PDB entry 9B24 | electron microscopy, 2.47 A resolution | chains Y and j of the 51 polymer chains in the assembly

# Chain Y
Molecule: 23S rRNA
Organism: Mycolicibacterium smegmatis
Sequence (3120 nucleotides; numbered 1 to 3120; the number before each row is that of its first residue):
     1 UAAGUGUUUA AGGGCGCAUG GUGGAUGCCU UGGCACUGGG AGCCGAUGAA GGACGUAGGA
    61 GGCUGCGAUA AGCCUCGGGG AGCUGUCAAC CGAGCGUUGA UCCGAGGAUG UCCGAAUGGG
   121 GAAACCCGGC ACGAGUGAUG UCGUGUCACC AGGCGCUGAA UAUAUAGGCG UCUGGGGGGA
   181 ACGCGGGGAA GUGAAACAUC UCAGUACCCG UAGGAAGAGA AAACAAAAUG UGAUUCCGUG
   241 AGUAGUGGCG AGCGAAAGCG GAGGAUGGCU AAACCGUAUG CAUGUGAUAC CGGGUAGGGG
   301 UUGUGUGUGC GGGGUUGUGG GACCUAUCUU UCCGGCUCUA CCUGGCUGGA GGGCAGUGAG
   361 AAAAUGUUGU GGUUAGCGGA AAUGGCUUGG GAUGGCCUGC CGUAGACGGU GAGAGCCCGG
   421 UACGUGAAAA CCCGACGUCU GUCUUGAUGG UGUUCCCGAG UAGCAGCGGG CCCGUGGAAU
   481 CUGCUGUGAA UCUGCCGGGA CCACCCGGUA AGCCUGAAUA CUUCCCAGUG ACCGAUAGCG
   541 GAUUAGUACC GUGAGGGAAU GGUGAAAAGU ACCCCGGGAG GGGAGUGAAA GAGUACCUGA
   601 AACCGUGCGC UUACAAUCCG UCAGAGCCCU CGACGUGUCG UGGGGUGAUG GCGUGCCUUU
   661 UGAAGAAUGA GCCUGCGAGU CAGGGACAUG UCGCGAGGUU AACCCGGGUG GGGUAGCCGC
   721 AGCGAAAGCG AGUCUGAAUA GGGCGUAUCC ACACAAGAGU GUGUGGUGUA GUGGUGUGUU
   781 CUGGACCCGA AGCGGAGUGA UCUACCCAUG GCCAGGGUGA AGCGCGGGUA AGACCGCGUG
   841 GAGGCCCGAA CCCACUUAGG UUGAAGACUG AGGGGAUGAG CUGUGGGUAG GGGUGAAAGG
   901 CCAAUCAAAC UCCGUGAUAG CUGGUUCUCC CCGAAAUGCA UUUAGGUGCA GCGUCGCAUG
   961 UUUCUUGCCG GAGGUAGAGC UACUGGAUGG CCGAUGGGCC CCACAGGGUU ACUGACGUCA
  1021 GCCAAACUCC GAAUGCCGGU AAGUCCAAGA GUGCGGCAGU GAGACGGCGG GGGAUAAGCU
  1081 CCGUGCGUCG AGAGGGAAAC AGCCCAGAUC GCCGGCUAAG GCCCCUAAGC GUGUGCUAAG
  1141 UGGAAAAGGA UGUGCAGUCG CGAAGACAAC CAGGAGGUUG GCUUAGAAGC AGCCACCCUU
  1201 GAAAGAGUGC GUAAUAGCUC ACUGGUCAAG UGAUUGUGCG CCGAUAAUGU AGCGGGGCUC
  1261 AAGCACACCG CCGAAGCCGC GGCAGCCAAC GUGUUGGCUG GGUAGGGGAG CGUCCUGCAU
  1321 CCGGUGAAGC CGCCGAGUGA UCGAGUGGUG GAGGGUGUGG GAGUGAGAAU GCAGGCAUGA
  1381 GUAGCGAUUA GGCAAGUGAG AACCUUGCCC GCCGAAAGAC CAAGGGUUCC UGGGCCAGGC
  1441 CAGUCCGCCC AGGGUGAGUC GGGACCUAAG GCGAGGCCGA CAGGCGUAGU CGAUGGACAA
  1501 CGGGUUGAUA UUCCCGUACC CGUGUAUGUG CGUCCAUGAU GAAUCAGCGG UACUAACCAU
  1561 CCAAAACCAC CGUGACCGCA CCUUUCGGGG UGUGGCGUUG GUGGGGCUGC AUGGGACCUU
  1621 CGUUGGUAGU AGUCAAGCGA UGGGGUGACG CAGGAAGGUA GCCGUACCGG UCAGUGGUAA
  1681 UACCGGGGUA AGCCUGUAGG GAGUCAGAUA GGUAAAUCCG UCUGGCAUAU AUCCUGAGAG
  1741 GUGAUGCAUA GCCGAGUGAG GCGAAUUCGG UGAUCCUAUG CUGCCGAGAA AAGCCUCUAG
  1801 CGAGGACAUA CACGGCCCGU ACCCCAAACC AACACAGGUG GUCAGGUAGA GAAUACUAAG
  1861 GCGUACGAGU GAACUAUGGU UAAGGAACUC GGCAAAAUGC CCCCGUAACU UCGGGAGAAG
  1921 GGGGACCCAC AUGGCGUGUA AGCCUUUACG GCCCAAGCGU GAGUGGGUGG CACAAACCAG
  1981 UGAGAAGCGA CUGUUUACUA AAAACACAGG UCCGUGCGAA GUCGCAAGAC GAUGUAUACG
  2041 GACUGACGCC UGCCCGGUGC UGGAAGGUUA AGAGGACCCG UUAACUCCCU UUGGGGGUGA
  2101 AGCGGAGAAU UUAAGCCCCA GUAAACGGCG GUGGUAACUA UAACCAUCCU AAGGUAGCGA
  2161 AAUUCCUUGU CGGGUAAGUU CCGACCUGCA CGAAUGGCGU AACGACUUCU CAACUGUCUC
  2221 AACCAUAGAC UCGGCGAAAU UGCACUACGA GUAAAGAUGC UCGUUACGCG CGGCAGGACG
  2281 AAAAGACCCC GGGACCUUCA CUACAACUUG GUAUUGGUGC UCGAUACGGU UUGUGUAGGA
  2341 UAGGUGGGAG ACUGUGAAGC UCACACGCCA GUGUGGGUGG AGUCGUUGUU GAAAUACCAC
  2401 UCUGAUCGUA UUGGGCCUCU AACCUCGGAC CGUAUAUCCG GUUCAGGGAC AGUGCCUGGU
  2461 GGGUAGUUUA ACUGGGGCGG UUGCCUCCUA AAAUGUAACG GAGGCGCCCA AAGGUUCCCU
  2521 CAACCUGGAC GGCAAUCAGG UGUUGAGUGU AAGUGCACAA GGGAGCUUGA CUGCGAGACG
  2581 GACAUGUCGA GCAGGGACGA AAGUCGGGAC UAGUGAUCCG GCACCUCUGA GUGGAAGGGG
  2641 UGUCGCUCAA CGGAUAAAAG GUACCCCGGG GAUAACAGGC UGAUCUUCCC CAAGAGUCCA
  2701 UAUCGACGGG AUGGUUUGGC ACCUCGAUGU CGGCUCGUCG CAUCCUGGGG CUGGAGCAGG
  2761 UCCCAAGGGU UGGGCUGUUC GCCCAUUAAA GCGGCACGCG AGCUGGGUUU AGAACGUCGU
  2821 GAGACAGUUC GGUCUCUAUC CGCCGCGCGC GUCAGAAGCU UGAGGAAACC UGUCCCUAGU
  2881 ACGAGAGGAC CGGGACGGAC GAACCUCUGG UAUACCAGUU GUCCCACCAG GGGCACGGCU
  2941 GGAUAGCCAC GUUCGGACAG GAUAACCGCU GAAAGCAUCU AAGCGGGAAA CCUCUUCCAA
  3001 GACCAGGCUU CUCACCCUCU AGGAGGGAUA AGGCCCCCCG CAGACCACGG GAUUGAUAGA
  3061 CCAGACCUGG AAGCCUAGUA AUAGGUGCAG GGAACUGGCA CUAACCGGCC GAAAACUUAC
Not modelled in the structure: 1, 2324-2404
Metal / ion sites: Mg2+ site 1: U7, A3114; Mg2+ site 2: G13, G14, U611; Mg2+ site 3: G77, G78; Mg2+ site 4: A105, G106; Mg2+ site 5: A116, U117; Mg2+ site 6 near U117 (its only coordinating residue here); Mg2+ site 7 near G153 (its only coordinating residue here); Mg2+ site 8: U163, A164; Mg2+ site 9 near G187 (its only coordinating residue here); Mg2+ site 10: G191, U2467; Mg2+ site 11: G193, A194; Mg2+ site 12: A194, A195, A196; 287 more Mg2+ sites not listed

# Chain j
Name: Large ribosomal subunit protein bL17
Organism: Mycolicibacterium smegmatis
Reference sequence: A0QSL9 (RL17_MYCS2); residue numbers follow UniProt; this construct covers 1-199
Amino-acid sequence (199 residues; row label = number of the first residue in the row):
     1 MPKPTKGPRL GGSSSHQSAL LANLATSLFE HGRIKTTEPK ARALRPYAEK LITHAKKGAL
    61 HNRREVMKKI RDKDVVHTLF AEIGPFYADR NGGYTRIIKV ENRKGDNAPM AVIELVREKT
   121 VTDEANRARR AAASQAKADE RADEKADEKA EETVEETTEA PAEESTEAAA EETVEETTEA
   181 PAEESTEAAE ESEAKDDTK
Not modelled in the structure: 1, 120-199

# How chain Y and chain j interact
Contacting residue pairs (103):
  A1390(Y) - Ser15(j)  base contact
  A1390(Y) - His16(j)  hydrogen bond to the base
  A1390(Y) - Ala19(j)  base contact
  G1391(Y) - His16(j)  sugar contact
  G1391(Y) - Leu20(j)  sugar contact
  G1391(Y) - Asn23(j)  hydrogen bond to the base
  G1392(Y) - Leu24(j)  sugar contact
  G1392(Y) - Thr36(j)  phosphate contact
  C1393(Y) - Ser27(j)  sugar contact
  C1393(Y) - His31(j)  sugar contact
  C1393(Y) - Ile34(j)  phosphate contact
  C1393(Y) - Lys35(j)  phosphate contact
  C1393(Y) - Thr36(j)  hydrogen bond to the phosphate
  A1394(Y) - His31(j)  hydrogen bond to the sugar
  A1394(Y) - Ile34(j)  phosphate contact
  A1394(Y) - Lys35(j)  hydrogen bond to the phosphate
  G1400(Y) - Lys104(j)  hydrogen bond to the sugar
  A1402(Y) - Arg103(j)  hydrogen bond to the sugar
  A1402(Y) - Gly105(j)  hydrogen bond to the phosphate
  A1402(Y) - Asp106(j)  base contact
  C1403(Y) - Gly105(j)  base contact
  C1409(Y) - Asn23(j)  hydrogen bond to the sugar
  C1410(Y) - Ala19(j)  sugar contact
  C1410(Y) - Asn23(j)  sugar contact
  A1673(Y) - Lys73(j)  hydrogen bond to the sugar
  G1674(Y) - Lys73(j)  salt bridge to the phosphate
  G1674(Y) - Asp74(j)  base contact
  G1674(Y) - His77(j)  stacking on the base
  U1675(Y) - Leu60(j)  sugar contact
  U1675(Y) - Arg63(j)  sugar contact
  U1675(Y) - Arg64(j)  base contact
  G1676(Y) - Arg64(j)  base contact
  G1867(Y) - Arg103(j)  sugar contact
  G1867(Y) - Asp106(j)  hydrogen bond to the sugar
  A1868(Y) - Thr37(j)  phosphate contact
  A1868(Y) - Lys40(j)  hydrogen bond to the phosphate
  A1868(Y) - Arg103(j)  sugar contact
  A1868(Y) - Asp106(j)  sugar contact
  A1868(Y) - Ala108(j)  sugar contact
  G1869(Y) - Leu10(j)  sugar contact
  G1869(Y) - Thr37(j)  phosphate contact
  G1869(Y) - Pro39(j)  phosphate contact
  G1869(Y) - Lys40(j)  salt bridge to the phosphate
  U1870(Y) - Pro8(j)  base contact
  G1871(Y) - Lys6(j)  sugar contact
  G1871(Y) - Gly7(j)  hydrogen bond to the phosphate
  U2226(Y) - Pro8(j)  phosphate contact
  U2226(Y) - Arg9(j)  hydrogen bond to the phosphate
  U2226(Y) - Gly12(j)  sugar contact
  A2227(Y) - Gly12(j)  phosphate contact
  C2232(Y) - Asn107(j)  sugar contact
  G2233(Y) - Asp106(j)  sugar contact
  G2233(Y) - Asn107(j)  hydrogen bond to the sugar
  U2913(Y) - Ser14(j)  sugar contact
  A2914(Y) - Pro4(j)  base contact
  A2914(Y) - Arg9(j)  salt bridge to the phosphate
  A2914(Y) - Tyr47(j)  base contact
  C2924(Y) - Arg71(j)  base contact
  C2925(Y) - Lys73(j)  sugar contact
  A2926(Y) - Lys73(j)  salt bridge to the phosphate
  A2929(Y) - Arg64(j)  base contact
  G2930(Y) - Arg64(j)  hydrogen bond to the sugar
  G2931(Y) - Lys68(j)  sugar contact
  G2931(Y) - Arg71(j)  base contact
  G2932(Y) - Lys68(j)  salt bridge to the phosphate
  G2932(Y) - Arg71(j)  hydrogen bond to the sugar
  C2934(Y) - Ser15(j)  hydrogen bond to the phosphate
  C3038(Y) - Arg42(j)  salt bridge to the phosphate
  C3039(Y) - Arg42(j)  salt bridge to the phosphate
  G3040(Y) - Lys3(j)  salt bridge to the phosphate
  C3041(Y) - Lys6(j)  salt bridge to the phosphate
  G3043(Y) - Lys6(j)  hydrogen bond to the base
  G3059(Y) - Arg45(j)  hydrogen bond to the sugar
  G3059(Y) - Glu49(j)  hydrogen bond to the sugar
  G3059(Y) - Gly92(j)  base contact
  G3059(Y) - Gly93(j)  base contact
  A3060(Y) - Pro2(j)  phosphate contact
  A3060(Y) - Pro46(j)  phosphate contact
  A3060(Y) - Glu49(j)  sugar contact
  A3060(Y) - Lys50(j)  hydrogen bond to the phosphate
  A3060(Y) - Thr53(j)  phosphate contact
  A3060(Y) - Gly92(j)  sugar contact
  A3060(Y) - Tyr94(j)  sugar contact
  C3061(Y) - Lys50(j)  salt bridge to the phosphate
  C3061(Y) - Thr53(j)  hydrogen bond to the phosphate
  C3062(Y) - Lys57(j)  salt bridge to the phosphate
  A3071(Y) - His61(j)  hydrogen bond to the base
  G3090(Y) - His61(j)  hydrogen bond to the sugar
  G3091(Y) - His61(j)  sugar contact
  G3092(Y) - His54(j)  salt bridge to the phosphate
  A3093(Y) - Pro2(j)  hydrogen bond to the sugar
  A3093(Y) - Lys3(j)  hydrogen bond to the sugar
  A3094(Y) - Pro4(j)  base contact
  C3101(Y) - Arg90(j)  hydrogen bond to the sugar
  C3101(Y) - Asn91(j)  base contact
  C3101(Y) - Gly92(j)  base contact
  C3101(Y) - Gly93(j)  hydrogen bond to the base
  U3102(Y) - Arg45(j)  base contact
  U3102(Y) - Arg90(j)  sugar contact
  U3102(Y) - Gly93(j)  sugar contact
  U3102(Y) - Thr95(j)  sugar contact
  U3102(Y) - Arg96(j)  sugar contact
  A3103(Y) - Arg96(j)  salt bridge to the phosphate
Other interface residues (no listed pair), chain Y (56 interface residues in all): A1401, A2225, A3042, A3072, G3073
Other interface residues (no listed pair), chain j (64 interface residues in all): Thr5, Ser13, Gln17, Arg33, Glu38, Ala43, Lys56, Met67, Pro109

# Summary
The interface between chain Y and chain j involves 56 residues on one side and 64 on the other; the contacts
include 29 hydrogen bonds, 13 salt bridges and 1 aromatic stacking contact. Polar contacts include
A1390(Y)-His16(j), G1391(Y)-Asn23(j) and G3043(Y)-Lys6(j).
Chain Y is 23S rRNA and chain j is Large ribosomal subunit protein bL17, both from Mycolicibacterium
smegmatis; the structure, WT strain gidB mutant mycobacterial ribosome, was determined by electron microscopy.
